Entry 8V3Z (electron microscopy, 3.60 A resolution); this record covers chains N and K of the 42 polymer chains in the assembly.

Chain N (and K):
Name: Tube (CD1364)
Organism: Clostridioides difficile
Notes: chain K of this document is another copy of the same molecule, construct and numbering; everything in this record applies to it too
UniProtKB: A0A031WFC4 (A0A031WFC4_CLODI); residue numbers follow UniProt; this construct covers 1-142
Chain sequence (142 residues; row label = number of the first residue in the row):
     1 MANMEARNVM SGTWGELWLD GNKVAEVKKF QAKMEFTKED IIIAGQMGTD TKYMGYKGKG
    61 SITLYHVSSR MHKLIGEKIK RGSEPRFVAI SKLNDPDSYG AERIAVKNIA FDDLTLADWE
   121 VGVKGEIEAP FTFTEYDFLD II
Not modelled in the structure: 1-2

Interface between chain N and chain K:
Contacting residue pairs (13):
  Asp40(N) - Lys124(K)  hydrogen bond (backbone-side chain)
  Ile41(N) - Lys124(K)
  Ile42(N) - Tyr65(K)  hydrogen bond (backbone-side chain)
  Ala44(N) - Thr13(K)
  Ala44(N) - Gly15(K)
  Gly45(N) - Thr13(K)  hydrogen bond (backbone-backbone)
  Gly45(N) - Trp14(K)
  Gln46(N) - Thr13(K)
  Met47(N) - Thr13(K)
  Met47(N) - Trp14(K)
  Met54(N) - Gly122(K)
  Met54(N) - Val123(K)
  Met54(N) - Lys124(K)
Interface residues without a listed pair, chain N (9 interface residues in all): Glu39
Interface residues without a listed pair, chain K (8 interface residues in all): Val27

Overview:
9 residues of chain N and 8 residues of chain K are in contact, with 3 hydrogen bonds. Among the polar pairs
are Asp40(N)-Lys124(K), Ile42(N)-Tyr65(K) and Gly45(N)-Thr13(K).
Chain N and chain K are both Tube (CD1364) (Clostridioides difficile); the structure, CryoEM Structure of
Diffocin - postcontracted - Collar - transitional state, was determined by electron microscopy together with
8V3T, 8V3W, 8V3X, 8V40, 8V41 and 8V43 from the same study.
